PDB entry 1FJ0 | X-ray diffraction, 1.70 A resolution | chain A

[Chain A]
Molecule: Cytochrome C2
Organism: Rhodopseudomonas palustris
UniProt: P00091 (CYC22_RHOPA); numbering as in UniProt (aligned over 1-114)
Sequence (114 residues; each row starts with the number of its first residue):
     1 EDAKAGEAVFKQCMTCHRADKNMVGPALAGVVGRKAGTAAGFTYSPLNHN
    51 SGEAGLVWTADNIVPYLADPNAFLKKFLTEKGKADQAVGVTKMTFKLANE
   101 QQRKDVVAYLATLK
Glycans and other covalent adducts: heme c (HEC) linked to Cys-13, Cys-16
Modified positions: Glu-1 (pyroglutamic acid; PCA)
Differences from the reference sequence: conflict Ala-29 (Gly in P00091), Val-64 (Ile in P00091), Pro-65 (Asn in P00091), Ala-68 (Asn in P00091), Glu-80 (Asp in P00091)
Bound ions: heme c Fe: His-17, Met-93
Small-molecule neighbours: heme c (HEC): Gln-12, Thr-15, His-17, Val-24, Gly-25, Pro-26, Leu-28, Val-31, Arg-34, Ala-36, Gly-37, Thr-38, Phe-42, Tyr-44, Ser-45, Asn-48, Trp-58, Ile-63, Tyr-66, Leu-67, Thr-91, Lys-92, Met-93, Thr-94, Phe-95, Leu-97, Val-106, Leu-110

[In short]
Covalently linked heme c: at Cys-13. The heme c Fe site is built by His-17 and Met-93.
Chain A is Cytochrome C2 (Rhodopseudomonas palustris); the structure, Structure determination of the
ferricytochrome C2 from rhodopseudomonas palustris, was determined by X-ray diffraction (same publication as
1I8O and 1I8P).
